6NY3 - chains Y and B of the 4 polymer chains in the assembly; structure by electron microscopy, 3.70 A resolution.

[Chain Y]
Molecule: CasX
Source organism: Deltaproteobacteria bacterium
Notes: engineered mutation(s): D672A, E769A, D935A
UniProt: A0A357BT59 (A0A357BT59_9DELT); residue numbers follow UniProt; this construct covers 1-103, 186-828, 913-986
Amino-acid sequence (986 residues; each row starts with the number of its first residue; X marks 166 residues of unknown identity (built as UNK)):
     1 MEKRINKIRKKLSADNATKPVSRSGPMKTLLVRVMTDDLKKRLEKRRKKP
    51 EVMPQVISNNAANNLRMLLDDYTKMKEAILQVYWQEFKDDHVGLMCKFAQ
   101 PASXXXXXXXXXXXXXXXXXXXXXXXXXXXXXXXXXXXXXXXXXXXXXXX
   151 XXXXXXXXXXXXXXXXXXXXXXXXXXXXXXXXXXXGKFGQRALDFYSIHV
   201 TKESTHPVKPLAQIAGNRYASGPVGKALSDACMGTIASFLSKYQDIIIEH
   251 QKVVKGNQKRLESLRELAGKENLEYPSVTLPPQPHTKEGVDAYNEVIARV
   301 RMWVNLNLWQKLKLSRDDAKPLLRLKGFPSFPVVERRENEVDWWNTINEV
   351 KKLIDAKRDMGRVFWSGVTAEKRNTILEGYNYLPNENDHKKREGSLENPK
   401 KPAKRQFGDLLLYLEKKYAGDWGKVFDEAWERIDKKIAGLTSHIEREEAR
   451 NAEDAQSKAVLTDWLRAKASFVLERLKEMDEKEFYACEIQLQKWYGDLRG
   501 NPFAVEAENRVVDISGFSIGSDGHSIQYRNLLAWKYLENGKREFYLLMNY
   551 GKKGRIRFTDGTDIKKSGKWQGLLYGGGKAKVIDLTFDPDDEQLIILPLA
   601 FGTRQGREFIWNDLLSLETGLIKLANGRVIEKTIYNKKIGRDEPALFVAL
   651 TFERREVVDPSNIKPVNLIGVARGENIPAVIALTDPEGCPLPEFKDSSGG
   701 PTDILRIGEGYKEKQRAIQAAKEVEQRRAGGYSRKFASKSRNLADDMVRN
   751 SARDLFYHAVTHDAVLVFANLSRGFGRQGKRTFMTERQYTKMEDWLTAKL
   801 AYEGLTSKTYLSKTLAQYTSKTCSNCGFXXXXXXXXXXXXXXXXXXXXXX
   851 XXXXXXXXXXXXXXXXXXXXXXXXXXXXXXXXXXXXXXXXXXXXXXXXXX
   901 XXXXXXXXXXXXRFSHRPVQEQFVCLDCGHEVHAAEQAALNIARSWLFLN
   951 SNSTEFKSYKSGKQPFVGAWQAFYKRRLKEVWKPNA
Disordered / not traced: 1, 120-122, 144-146, 158-176, 393-396, 419-421, 691-704, 828, 838-841, 844-859, 984-986
Differences from the reference sequence: conflict Ala672 (Asp in A0A357BT59), Ala769 (Glu in A0A357BT59), Ala935 (Asp in A0A357BT59)
Cystine bridges: Cys826-Cys928

[Chain B]
Molecule: gRNA
Sequence (122 nucleotides; each row starts with the number of its first residue):
     1 GGCGCGUUUAUUCCAUUACUUUGGAGCCAGUCCCAGCGACUAUGUCGUAU
    51 GGACGAAGCGCUUAUUUAUCGGAGAGAAACCGAUAAGUAAAACGCAUCAA
   101 AGUCCUGCAGCAGAAAAUCAAA
Disordered / not traced: 11-15, 73-79

[How chain Y and chain B interact]
Contacting residue pairs (166):
  Arg4(Y) with U9(B), phosphate contact; A10(B), phosphate contact; A100(B), salt bridge to the phosphate; A101(B), phosphate contact
  Ile5(Y) with A101(B), hydrogen bond to the phosphate; G102(B), phosphate contact
  Asn6(Y) with A10(B), hydrogen bond to the phosphate
  Lys10(Y) with A10(B), hydrogen bond to the base
  Met27(Y) with U103(B), hydrogen bond to the base
  Lys28(Y) with U103(B), salt bridge to the phosphate
  Thr29(Y) with U103(B), sugar contact; C104(B), sugar contact
  Leu31(Y) with C19(B), base contact
  Arg33(Y) with C19(B), sugar contact; U20(B), salt bridge to the phosphate
  Met35(Y) with A18(B), sugar contact
  Leu39(Y) with A18(B), sugar contact; C19(B), sugar contact
  Arg42(Y) with C19(B), salt bridge to the phosphate; U20(B), salt bridge to the phosphate
  Leu43(Y) with A18(B), base contact
  Lys45(Y) with C5(B), phosphate contact
  Arg46(Y) with G6(B), phosphate contact
  Arg47(Y) with C5(B), hydrogen bond to the sugar; G6(B), hydrogen bond to the phosphate; G58(B), base contact; A92(B), phosphate contact; C93(B), base contact
  Lys48(Y) with C93(B), salt bridge to the phosphate
  Lys49(Y) with A92(B), phosphate contact
  Pro50(Y) with A18(B), base contact
  Val52(Y) with A18(B), base contact
  Pro54(Y) with A18(B), base contact
  Thr235(Y) with U106(B), hydrogen bond to the sugar; G107(B), sugar contact
  Ser238(Y) with G107(B), base contact
  Lys242(Y) with G107(B), base contact; C108(B), base contact
  Leu306(Y) with C119(B), sugar contact; A120(B), sugar contact
  Gln310(Y) with A120(B), hydrogen bond to the sugar; A121(B), sugar contact
  Lys326(Y) with G110(B), phosphate contact; C111(B), salt bridge to the phosphate
  Gly327(Y) with A109(B), sugar contact; G110(B), phosphate contact
  Phe328(Y) with A109(B), sugar contact
  Pro329(Y) with C108(B), sugar contact
  Ser330(Y) with C108(B), sugar contact
  Pro332(Y) with G107(B), phosphate contact; C108(B), phosphate contact
  Val333(Y) with G107(B), sugar contact
  Arg336(Y) with G107(B), salt bridge to the phosphate; C108(B), salt bridge to the phosphate
  Tyr380(Y) with U118(B), phosphate contact; C119(B), hydrogen bond to the phosphate
  Asn398(Y) with G38(B), hydrogen bond to the phosphate; A39(B), hydrogen bond to the phosphate
  Pro399(Y) with G38(B), sugar contact
  Lys401(Y) with G38(B), salt bridge to the phosphate; A39(B), salt bridge to the phosphate
  Pro402(Y) with A116(B), phosphate contact
  Lys404(Y) with A117(B), salt bridge to the phosphate
  Gln406(Y) with C37(B), phosphate contact; G38(B), hydrogen bond to the phosphate
  Tyr413(Y) with A42(B), stacking on the base
  Glu431(Y) with U43(B), hydrogen bond to the base
  Arg432(Y) with A42(B), hydrogen bond to the sugar; U43(B), hydrogen bond to the sugar
  Lys435(Y) with U43(B), hydrogen bond to the base
  Lys436(Y) with G36(B), phosphate contact; C37(B), salt bridge to the phosphate
  Gly439(Y) with A35(B), phosphate contact
  Leu440(Y) with A35(B), sugar contact; G36(B), sugar contact
  His443(Y) with C34(B), hydrogen bond to the sugar; A35(B), sugar contact; G51(B), base contact
  Arg446(Y) with C34(B), sugar contact
  Glu447(Y) with G52(B), hydrogen bond to the sugar
  Ala452(Y) with G52(B), phosphate contact; A53(B), phosphate contact
  Asp454(Y) with G51(B), hydrogen bond to the sugar
  Gln456(Y) with G36(B), hydrogen bond to the sugar; U50(B), sugar contact; G51(B), sugar contact
  Ser457(Y) with A35(B), hydrogen bond to the sugar
  Val460(Y) with G36(B), phosphate contact; C37(B), phosphate contact
  Asp463(Y) with A116(B), sugar contact
  Trp464(Y) with C37(B), phosphate contact
  Arg466(Y) with A116(B), sugar contact; A117(B), hydrogen bond to the sugar
  Phe484(Y) with U118(B), sugar contact
  Tyr485(Y) with U118(B), sugar contact
  Glu488(Y) with A117(B), hydrogen bond to the sugar
  Gln492(Y) with A116(B), hydrogen bond to the sugar; A117(B), sugar contact
  Tyr495(Y) with A115(B), sugar contact; A116(B), sugar contact
  Arg499(Y) with A115(B), hydrogen bond to the sugar
  Asn509(Y) with U106(B), hydrogen bond to the phosphate
  Lys541(Y) with U17(B), salt bridge to the phosphate
  Arg542(Y) with U16(B), hydrogen bond to the base
  Glu543(Y) with U17(B), base contact
  Phe544(Y) with U17(B), base contact
  Leu599(Y) with U17(B), base contact
  Ala600(Y) with U17(B), base contact; A18(B), sugar contact; C19(B), sugar contact
  Phe601(Y) with U17(B), hydrogen bond to the sugar
  Gly602(Y) with U17(B), sugar contact; A18(B), phosphate contact; C19(B), base contact
  Thr603(Y) with U16(B), phosphate contact; U17(B), hydrogen bond to the sugar; A18(B), hydrogen bond to the phosphate
  Arg604(Y) with U9(B), hydrogen bond to the base; A10(B), salt bridge to the phosphate; A101(B), salt bridge to the phosphate; G102(B), salt bridge to the phosphate
  Gln605(Y) with C19(B), hydrogen bond to the base; G102(B), base contact
  Arg607(Y) with A10(B), base contact; U16(B), salt bridge to the phosphate
  Trp611(Y) with U16(B), hydrogen bond to the phosphate
  Asp613(Y) with A10(B), base contact
  Arg628(Y) with C105(B), sugar contact
  Ile630(Y) with C105(B), sugar contact
  Lys632(Y) with C105(B), salt bridge to the phosphate
  Ile634(Y) with U20(B), phosphate contact
  Lys638(Y) with G4(B), phosphate contact
  Ala649(Y) with C104(B), sugar contact
  Lys714(Y) with G23(B), salt bridge to the phosphate
  Gln719(Y) with G113(B), hydrogen bond to the sugar
  Gln726(Y) with G113(B), hydrogen bond to the sugar; A114(B), hydrogen bond to the sugar
  Arg727(Y) with A115(B), salt bridge to the phosphate
  Arg728(Y) with U50(B), hydrogen bond to the sugar; G51(B), sugar contact
  Lys735(Y) with G1(B), hydrogen bond to the phosphate; G2(B), salt bridge to the phosphate
  Lys739(Y) with U22(B), phosphate contact
  Asn742(Y) with U21(B), sugar contact
  Asp746(Y) with U22(B), sugar contact
  Arg749(Y) with A101(B), hydrogen bond to the sugar; G102(B), hydrogen bond to the sugar
  Asn750(Y) with A100(B), hydrogen bond to the sugar; A101(B), sugar contact
  Arg753(Y) with A100(B), hydrogen bond to the sugar; A101(B), salt bridge to the phosphate
  Gln778(Y) with C111(B), sugar contact
  Gly779(Y) with A112(B), phosphate contact
  Lys780(Y) with A112(B), phosphate contact; G113(B), phosphate contact
  Arg781(Y) with A114(B), salt bridge to the phosphate
  Thr782(Y) with A112(B), sugar contact
  Phe783(Y) with A112(B), sugar contact; G113(B), sugar contact
  Met784(Y) with G110(B), base contact; C111(B), base contact
  Arg787(Y) with C111(B), hydrogen bond to the sugar
  Trp795(Y) with G102(B), phosphate contact; U103(B), phosphate contact
  Lys799(Y) with A101(B), phosphate contact; G102(B), salt bridge to the phosphate
Also at the interface, not in a pair above, chain Y (123 interface residues in all): Lys3, Lys7, Lys313, Phe331, Glu397, Lys400, Ala403, Asp409, Arg450, Glu453, Val511, Asn612, Lys637, Phe647, Leu743
Also at the interface, not in a pair above, chain B (58 interface residues in all): C3, U8, G44, C59, G94, A122

[Overview]
123 residues of chain Y face 58 of chain B across their interface, with 43 hydrogen bonds, 25 salt bridges and
1 aromatic stacking contact. Polar contacts include Lys10(Y)-A10(B), Met27(Y)-U103(B) and Glu431(Y)-U43(B).
Chain Y is CasX (Deltaproteobacteria bacterium) and chain B is gRNA; the structure, CasX ternary complex with
30bp target DNA, was determined by electron microscopy (same publication as 6NY1 and 6NY2).
